PDB entry 5ESB | X-ray diffraction, 2.40 A resolution | chain A

== Chain A ==
Protein: NS3 protease
From: Hepatitis C virus
UniProt: C1KIK8 (C1KIK8_9HEPC); residues 1004-1179 here correspond to UniProt positions 4-179 (UniProt number = residue number - 1000)
Chain sequence (193 residues; row label = number of the first residue in the row):
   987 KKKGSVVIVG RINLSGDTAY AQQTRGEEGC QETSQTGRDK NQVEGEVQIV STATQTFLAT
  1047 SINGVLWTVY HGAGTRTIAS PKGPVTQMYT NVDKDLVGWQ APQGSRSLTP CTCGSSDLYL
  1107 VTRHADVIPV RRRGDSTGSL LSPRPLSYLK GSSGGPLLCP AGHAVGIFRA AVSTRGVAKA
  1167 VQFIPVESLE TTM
Differences from the reference sequence: expression tag (987-1003); conflict Glu1013 (Leu13 in C1KIK8), Glu1014 (Leu14 in C1KIK8), Gln1017 (Ile17 in C1KIK8), Glu1018 (Ile18 in C1KIK8), Gln1021 (Leu21 in C1KIK8), Thr1040 (Ala40 in C1KIK8), Ser1047 (Cys47 in C1KIK8), Leu1052 (Cys52 in C1KIK8), Thr1072 (Ile72 in C1KIK8), Gln1086 (Pro86 in C1KIK8), Ser1159 (Cys159 in C1KIK8); engineered mutation Thr1123 (Arg123 in C1KIK8), Leu1132 (Ile132 in C1KIK8), Gln1168 (Asp168 in C1KIK8)
Bound ions: Zn2+: Cys1097, Cys1099, Cys1145, His1149
Residues lining bound ligands: mk-7009 (SU3; (5R,7S,10S)-10-tert-butyl-N-{(1R,2R)-1-[(cyclopropylsulfonyl)carbamoyl]-2-ethylcyclopropyl}-15,15-dimethyl-3,9,12-trioxo-6,7,9,10,11,12,14,15,16,17,18,19-dodecahydro-1H,5H-2,23:5,8-dimethano-4,13,2,8,11-benzodioxatriazacyclohenicosine-7(3H)-carboxamide): Gln1041, Thr1042, Phe1043, Val1055, His1057, Gly1058, Val1078, Asp1079, Lys1080, Asp1081, Leu1132, Leu1135, Lys1136, Gly1137, Ser1138, Ser1139, Phe1154, Arg1155, Ala1156, Ala1157, Val1158, Gln1168
What the authors report for this chain:
  - binding site for mk-7009: Leu1132, Gln1168
  - mutagenesis - R1123T/I1132L/D1168Q, D1168Q: decreased binding to mk-7009
  - contacts within the chain: Arg1155-Gln1168
  - catalytic residues: His1057, Asp1081, Ser1139 (citing earlier work)
  - mutagenesis - R1123T/I1132L/D1168Q, D1168Q: decreased binding to grazoprevir
  - mutagenesis - D1168Q: unchanged binding to telaprevir
  - mutagenesis - D1168Q: unchanged binding to boceprevir
  - mutagenesis - R1123T/I1132L/D1168Q, D1168Q (4-fold): decreased binding to MK-6325

== Summary ==
Bound to chain A: mk-7009. Cys1097, Cys1099, Cys1145 and His1149 coordinate Zn2+. From the paper: catalytic
residues His1057, Asp1081 and Ser1139; R1123T/I1132L/D1168Q and D1168Q reduce binding to mk-7009.
Chain A is NS3 protease (Hepatitis C virus); the structure, Crystal structure of a genotype 1a/3a chimeric HCV
NS3/4A protease in complex with Vaniprevir, was determined by X-ray diffraction, deposited together with 5EQR
and 5EQS.
